2C4Y - chains B and R of the 5 polymer chains in the assembly; structure by X-ray diffraction, 2.68 A resolution.

== Chain B ==
Molecule: Capsid protein
From: Escherichia phage MS2
UniProtKB: C0M1L4 (C0M1L4_BPMS2); residues 1-129 here correspond to UniProt positions 2-130 (UniProt number = residue number + 1)
Chain sequence (129 residues; row label = number of the first residue in the row):
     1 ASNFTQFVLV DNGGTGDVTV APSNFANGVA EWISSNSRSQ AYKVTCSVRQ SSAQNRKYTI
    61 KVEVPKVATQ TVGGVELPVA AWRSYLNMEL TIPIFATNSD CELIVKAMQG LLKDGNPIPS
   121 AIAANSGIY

== Chain R ==
Molecule: 19-nt RNA strand
Sequence (19 nucleotides; each row starts with the number of its first residue):
     1 ACAUGAGGAU XACCCAUGU
Disordered / not traced: 1, 19
Modified positions: SUR (1-(beta-D-ribofuranosyl)-2-thio-uracil-5'-phosphate) at position 11

== Chain B / chain R interface ==
Pairs across the interface (16):
  Val29(B) - A6(R)  base contact
  Thr45(B) - A6(R)  hydrogen bond to the base
  Ser47(B) - A6(R)  hydrogen bond to the base
  Arg49(B) - A6(R)  hydrogen bond to the sugar
  Arg49(B) - G7(R)  sugar contact
  Arg49(B) - G8(R)  salt bridge to the phosphate
  Ser51(B) - G8(R)  phosphate contact
  Ser51(B) - A9(R)  hydrogen bond to the phosphate
  Ser52(B) - G8(R)  phosphate contact
  Ser52(B) - A9(R)  hydrogen bond to the phosphate
  Asn55(B) - A9(R)  hydrogen bond to the phosphate
  Lys57(B) - G8(R)  salt bridge to the phosphate
  Lys57(B) - A9(R)  phosphate contact
  Thr59(B) - A6(R)  hydrogen bond to the sugar
  Lys61(B) - G5(R)  salt bridge to the phosphate
  Lys61(B) - A6(R)  salt bridge to the phosphate
Interface residues without a listed pair, chain B (13 interface residues in all): Cys46, Glu89, Thr91
Interface residues without a listed pair, chain R (7 interface residues in all): U10, SUR_11

== Summary ==
The interface between chain B and chain R involves 13 residues on one side and 7 on the other, with 7 hydrogen
bonds and 4 salt bridges. Polar contacts include Thr45(B)-A6(R), Ser47(B)-A6(R) and Arg49(B)-A6(R).
Chain B is Capsid protein (Escherichia phage MS2) and chain R is a 19-nt RNA strand; the structure, MS2-RNA
hairpin (2thiouracil-5) complex, was determined by X-ray diffraction, deposited together with 2C4Z, 2C50,
2C51, 2C4Q and 2BU1.
